6Q5Y - chain A; structure by X-ray diffraction, 2.85 A resolution.

== Chain A ==
Name: PHD finger protein 3
Organism: Homo sapiens
UniProtKB: Q92576 (PHF3_HUMAN); residue numbers follow UniProt; this construct covers 1199-1356
Amino-acid sequence (162 residues; numbered 1195 to 1356; the number before each row is that of its first residue):
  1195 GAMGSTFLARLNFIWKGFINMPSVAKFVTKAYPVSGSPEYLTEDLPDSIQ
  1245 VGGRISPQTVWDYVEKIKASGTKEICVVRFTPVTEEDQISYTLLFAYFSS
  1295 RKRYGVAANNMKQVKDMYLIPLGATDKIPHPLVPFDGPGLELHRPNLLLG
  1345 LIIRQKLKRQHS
Disordered / not traced: 1195-1205, 1355-1356
Sequence notes: expression tag (1195-1198)
What the authors report for this chain:
  - interface residues: Lys1260, Arg1297
  - mutagenesis - R1248A: decreased binding to Pol II

== Summary ==
From the paper: R1248A reduces binding to Pol II; interface residues Lys1260 and Arg1297.
Chain A is PHD finger protein 3 (Homo sapiens); the structure, Crystal structure of the SPOC domain of human
PHF3 in complex with RNA polymerase II CTD ..., was determined by X-ray diffraction (same publication as 6IC8,
6IC9 and 6Q2V).
